3KS8 - chains F and A of the 4 polymer chains in the assembly; structure by X-ray diffraction, 2.40 A resolution.

Chain F:
Molecule: 18-nt RNA strand
Sequence (18 nucleotides; each row starts with the number of its first residue):
     1 UCCUCCCUCC CUCCUUCU

Chain A:
Protein: Polymerase cofactor VP35
From: Reston ebolavirus
Notes: fragment: C-terminal RNA binding domain
UniProtKB: Q8JPY0 (VP35_EBORR); residue numbers follow UniProt; this construct covers 160-329
Sequence (184 residues; each row starts with the number of its first residue):
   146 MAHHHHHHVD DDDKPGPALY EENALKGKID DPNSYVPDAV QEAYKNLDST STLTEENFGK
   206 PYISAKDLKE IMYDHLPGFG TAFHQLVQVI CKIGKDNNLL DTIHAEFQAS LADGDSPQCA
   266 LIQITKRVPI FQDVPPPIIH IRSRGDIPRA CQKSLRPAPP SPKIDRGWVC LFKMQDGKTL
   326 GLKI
Unresolved in the structure: 146-207
Differences from the reference sequence: expression tag (146-159)
Curated features (UniProtKB/Swiss-Prot):
  - modified residue: Ser194 (Phosphoserine), Thr195 (Phosphothreonine), Thr199 (Phosphothreonine), Ser306 (Phosphoserine)
  - cross-link: Lys298 (Glycyl lysine isopeptide (Lys-Gly) (interchain with G-Cter in ubiquitin))
From the paper describing this entry:
  - self-association interface (contacts with another copy of this molecule); pairs are residue here / residue on that copy: Arg301-Asp258 (hydrogen bond), Arg301-Asp260 (hydrogen bond), Arg301, Arg311, Trp313, Lys328
  - binding site for the 18-nt RNA strand: Phe228, Ser261, Gln263, Ile267, Gln268, Lys271, Arg294, Lys298, Arg311, Ile329
  - mutagenesis - R301A: abolished binding to dsRNA

Chain F / chain A interface:
Contacting residue pairs (11):
  C7(F) with Arg294(A), salt bridge to the phosphate
  U16(F) with Ser261(A), hydrogen bond to the phosphate; Gln263(A), hydrogen bond to the sugar
  C17(F) with Phe228(A), sugar contact; Ser261(A), hydrogen bond to the phosphate; Gln263(A), sugar contact; Cys264(A), phosphate contact; Ile329(A), sugar contact
  U18(F) with Ile267(A), phosphate contact; Lys271(A), salt bridge to the phosphate; Ile329(A), hydrogen bond to the sugar
Interface residues without a listed pair, chain F (5 interface residues in all): C6

Summary:
The interface between chain F and chain A involves 5 residues on one side and 8 on the other, with 4 hydrogen
bonds and 2 salt bridges. Among the polar pairs are U16(F)-Gln263(A), U18(F)-Ile329(A) and U16(F)-Ser261(A).
The paper reports a binding site for the 18-nt RNA strand at Phe228(A), Ser261(A) and Gln263(A) among others;
R301A of chain A abolishes binding to dsRNA.
Here chain F is an 18-nt RNA strand and chain A is Polymerase cofactor VP35 (Reston ebolavirus). Entry 3KS8
(Crystal structure of Reston ebolavirus VP35 RNA binding domain in complex with 18bp dsRNA) was determined by
X-ray diffraction, deposited together with 3KS4.
